5MPL - chains A and B; structure by solution NMR.

[Chain A]
Molecule: Heterogeneous nuclear ribonucleoprotein A1
Source organism: Homo sapiens
Reference sequence: P09651 (ROA1_HUMAN), isoform P09651-2; numbering as in UniProt (aligned over 95-196)
Chain sequence (102 residues; each row starts with the number of its first residue):
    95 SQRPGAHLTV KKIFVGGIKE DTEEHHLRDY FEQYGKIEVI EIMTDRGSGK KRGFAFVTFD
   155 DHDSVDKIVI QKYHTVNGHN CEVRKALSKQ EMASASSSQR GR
Curated features (UniProtKB/Swiss-Prot):
  - modified residue: Ser-192 (Phosphoserine), Arg-194 (Asymmetric dimethylarginine)
  - cross-link (Glycyl lysine isopeptide (Lys-Gly)): Lys-113 (interchain with G-Cter in SUMO), Lys-179 (interchain with G-Cter in SUMO2), Lys-183 (interchain with G-Cter in SUMO2)
Reported in the primary citation:
  - binding site for RNA ucaguu (chain B): Phe-108, Gly-111, Arg-140, Arg-146, Phe-150, Tyr-167, Glu-176, Arg-178, Lys-179, Leu-181, Met-186
  - conformationally variable residues (order/disorder transition): Lys-183 to Ser-191
  - mutagenesis - R140A, M186A (3-fold): decreased binding to RNA ucaguu (chain B)
  - mutagenesis - Y167F: unchanged binding to RNA ucaguu (chain B)
  - mutagenesis - E176Q: increased binding to RNA ucaguu (chain B)

[Chain B]
Molecule: RNA ucaguu
Sequence (6 nucleotides; each row starts with the number of its first residue):
     1 UCAGUU

[Interface between chain A and chain B]
Residue-residue contacts (35; chain A residue first):
  Lys-106(A) / G4(B)  base contact
  Phe-108(A) / C2(B)  sugar contact
  Phe-108(A) / A3(B)  base contact
  Gly-110(A) / C2(B)  sugar contact
  Gly-111(A) / C2(B)  phosphate contact
  Ile-112(A) / U1(B)  phosphate contact
  Met-137(A) / G4(B)  sugar contact
  Met-137(A) / U5(B)  phosphate contact
  Arg-140(A) / U5(B)  sugar contact
  Lys-145(A) / U1(B)  base contact
  Arg-146(A) / U1(B)  sugar contact
  Arg-146(A) / G4(B)  phosphate contact
  Arg-146(A) / U5(B)  sugar contact
  Gly-147(A) / U1(B)  sugar contact
  Gly-147(A) / C2(B)  sugar contact
  Phe-148(A) / A3(B)  sugar contact
  Phe-150(A) / A3(B)  base contact
  Phe-150(A) / G4(B)  base contact
  Tyr-167(A) / C2(B)  base contact
  Glu-176(A) / C2(B)  base contact
  Arg-178(A) / C2(B)  base contact
  Arg-178(A) / A3(B)  phosphate contact
  Lys-179(A) / A3(B)  base contact
  Ala-180(A) / A3(B)  base contact
  Ala-180(A) / G4(B)  base contact
  Leu-181(A) / A3(B)  base contact
  Leu-181(A) / G4(B)  base contact
  Ser-182(A) / G4(B)  base contact
  Lys-183(A) / A3(B)  sugar contact
  Lys-183(A) / G4(B)  sugar contact
  Lys-183(A) / U5(B)  phosphate contact
  Lys-183(A) / U6(B)  phosphate contact
  Gln-184(A) / U6(B)  base contact
  Met-186(A) / A3(B)  sugar contact
  Ala-187(A) / U6(B)  base contact

[Overview]
23 residues of chain A face 6 of chain B across their interface. The paper reports a binding site for RNA
ucaguu (chain B) at Phe-108(A), Gly-111(A) and Arg-140(A) among others; R140A and M186A of chain A reduce
binding to RNA ucaguu (chain B); 4 substitutions were tested in all.
Here chain A is Heterogeneous nuclear ribonucleoprotein A1 (Homo sapiens) and chain B is RNA ucaguu. Entry
5MPL (hnRNP A1 RRM2 in complex with 5'-UCAGUU-3' RNA) was determined by solution NMR together with 5MPG from
the same study.
